Entry 2AXR (X-ray diffraction, 1.98 A resolution); this record covers chain A.

# Chain A
Protein: glucooligosaccharide oxidase
Source organism: Acremonium strictum
Notes: EC 1.1.3.-
UniProt: Q6PW77 (Q6PW77_ACRST); residues 1-474 here correspond to UniProt positions 26-499 (UniProt number = residue number + 25)
Amino-acid sequence (503 residues; numbered -6 to 497; 1 number in that range is skipped by the numbering (no residue carries it; nothing is unmodelled there); the number before each row is that of its first residue; numbers below 1 keep their minus sign (Glu-6 is residue -6)):
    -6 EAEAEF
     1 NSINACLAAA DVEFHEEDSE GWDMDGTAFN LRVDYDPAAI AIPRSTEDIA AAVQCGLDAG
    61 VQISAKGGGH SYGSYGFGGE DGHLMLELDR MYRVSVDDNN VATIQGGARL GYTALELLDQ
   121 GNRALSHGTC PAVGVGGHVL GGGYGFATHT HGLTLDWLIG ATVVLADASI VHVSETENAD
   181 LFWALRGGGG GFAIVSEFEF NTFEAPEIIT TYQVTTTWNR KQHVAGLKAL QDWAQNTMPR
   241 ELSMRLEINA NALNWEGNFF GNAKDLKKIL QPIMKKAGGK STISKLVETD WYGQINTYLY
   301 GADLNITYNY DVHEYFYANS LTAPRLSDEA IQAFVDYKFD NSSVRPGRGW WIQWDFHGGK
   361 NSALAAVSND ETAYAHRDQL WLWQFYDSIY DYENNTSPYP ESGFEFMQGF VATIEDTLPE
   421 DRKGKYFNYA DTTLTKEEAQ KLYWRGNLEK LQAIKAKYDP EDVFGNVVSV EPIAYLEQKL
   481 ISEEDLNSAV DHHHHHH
Unresolved in the structure: -6 to -5, 476-497
Cystine bridges: Cys6-Cys55
Glycans and other covalent adducts: flavin-adenine dinucleotide (FAD) linked to His70, Cys130; N-acetylglucosamine (NAG) linked to Asn305, Asn341
Sequence notes: expression tag (-6 to -1, 475-497)
Bound ions: Zn2+ site 1: Glu-4, Glu-2, Glu16; Zn2+ site 2: Glu17, Asp36; Zn2+ site 3: Asp23, Glu241; Zn2+ site 4: Glu329, Glu461
Small-molecule neighbours:
  - 5-amino-5-deoxy-cellobiono-1,5-lactam (ABL; (2R,3R,4R,5R)-4,5-dihydroxy-2-(hydroxymethyl)-6-oxopiperidin-3-yl beta-D-glucopyranoside): Tyr72, Thr129, Arg245, Glu247, Tyr300, Glu314, Trp351, Gln353, Gln384, Tyr386, Tyr429
  - FAD (flavin-adenine dinucleotide): Phe29, Ala65, Lys66, Gly67, Gly68, Gly69, Ser71, Tyr72, Tyr75, Gly76, Leu88, Gly106, Gly128, Thr129, Val133, Gly134, Gly136, Gly137, His138, Leu140, Gly143, Tyr144, Gly190, Ala193, Ile194, Val195, Phe198, Tyr426, Phe427, Asn428, Tyr429, Asn466
Curated features (UniProtKB/Swiss-Prot):
  - active site: Tyr429 (Proton acceptor)
  - binding site (substrate): Tyr72, Thr129, Arg245, Gln353, Gln384, Tyr429
  - glycosylation (N-linked (GlcNAc...) asparagine): Asn305, Asn341, Asn394
  - cross-link: His70 to Cys130 (6-(S-cysteinyl)-8alpha-(pros-histidyl)-FAD (His-Cys))

# Overview
Chain A binds 5-amino-5-deoxy-cellobiono-1,5-lactam. N-acetylglucosamine is covalently linked to Asn305 and
Asn341. Covalently linked flavin-adenine dinucleotide: at His70. The Zn2+ site 1 is built by Glu-4, Glu-2 and
Glu16. From UniProt: active-site residue Tyr429 and 6 substrate-binding residues.
Chain A is glucooligosaccharide oxidase (Acremonium strictum); the structure, Crystal structure of
glucooligosaccharide oxidase from Acremonium strictum: a novel flavinylation of 6-S-cysteinyl,
8alpha-N1-histidyl FAD, was determined by X-ray diffraction together with 1ZR6 from the same study.
